PDB entry 2FJ7 | X-ray diffraction, 3.20 A resolution | chains J and E of the 10 polymer chains in the assembly

# Chain J
Molecule: 147 bp DNA containing 16 bp poly dT element
Sequence (147 nucleotides; row label = number of the first residue in the row):
   148 ATCAATATCC ACCTGCAGAT ACTACCAAAA GTGTATTTGG AAACTGCTCC ATCAAAAGGC
   208 ATGTTCAGCT GAGTCAGCCA AATTAGCTTA TCATGATTTT TTTTTTTTTT TTGACACTTT
   268 TGGTAGAATG TGCAGGTGGA TATTGAT

# Chain E
Protein: histone H3
Organism: Xenopus laevis
Chain sequence (135 residues; numbered 1 to 135; the number before each row is that of its first residue):
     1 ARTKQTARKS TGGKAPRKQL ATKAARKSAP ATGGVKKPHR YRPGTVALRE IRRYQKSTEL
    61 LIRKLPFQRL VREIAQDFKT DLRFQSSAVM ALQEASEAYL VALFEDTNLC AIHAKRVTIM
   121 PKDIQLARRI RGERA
Unresolved in the structure: 1-37

# Interface between chain J and chain E
Pairs across the interface - 25 pairs, chain J then chain E:
  DT153(J) - Tyr41(E)  hydrogen bond to the phosphate
  DA154(J) - Tyr41(E)  sugar contact
  DA154(J) - Arg49(E)  sugar contact
  DT155(J) - Arg49(E)  salt bridge to the phosphate
  DA229(J) - Arg40(E)  base contact
  DA229(J) - Gly44(E)  hydrogen bond to the phosphate
  DT230(J) - Arg40(E)  sugar contact
  DT230(J) - Tyr41(E)  sugar contact
  DT230(J) - Arg42(E)  phosphate contact
  DT230(J) - Gly44(E)  hydrogen bond to the phosphate
  DT230(J) - Thr45(E)  hydrogen bond to the phosphate
  DT230(J) - Val46(E)  hydrogen bond to the phosphate
  DT230(J) - Ala47(E)  phosphate contact
  DT231(J) - His39(E)  sugar contact
  DT231(J) - Arg40(E)  salt bridge to the phosphate
  DT231(J) - Tyr41(E)  hydrogen bond to the phosphate
  DT238(J) - Arg63(E)  hydrogen bond to the phosphate
  DT238(J) - Leu65(E)  phosphate contact
  DT238(J) - Pro66(E)  phosphate contact
  DT238(J) - Arg69(E)  salt bridge to the phosphate
  DC239(J) - Arg63(E)  salt bridge to the phosphate
  DC239(J) - Lys64(E)  hydrogen bond to the phosphate
  DC239(J) - Leu65(E)  hydrogen bond to the phosphate
  DT247(J) - Arg83(E)  sugar contact
  DT248(J) - Arg83(E)  salt bridge to the phosphate
Interface residues without a listed pair, chain J (12 interface residues in all): DA228, DA232
Interface residues without a listed pair, chain E (17 interface residues in all): Pro43, Thr118

# Summary
12 residues of chain J face 17 of chain E across their interface, with 9 hydrogen bonds and 5 salt bridges.
Among the polar pairs are DT153(J)-Tyr41(E), DA229(J)-Gly44(E) and DT230(J)-Gly44(E).
Chain J is 147 bp DNA containing 16 bp poly dT element and chain E is histone H3 (Xenopus laevis); the
structure, Crystal structure of Nucleosome Core Particle Containing a Poly (dA.dT) Sequence Element, was
determined by X-ray diffraction.
